PDB entry 1KYI | X-ray diffraction, 3.10 A resolution | chains A and H of the 24 polymer chains in the assembly

Chain A:
Molecule: ATP-dependent hsl protease ATP-binding subunit hslU
Organism: Haemophilus influenzae
UniProtKB: P43773 (HSLU_HAEIN); residue numbers follow UniProt; this construct covers 1-444
Amino-acid sequence (444 residues; numbered 1 to 444; the number before each row is that of its first residue):
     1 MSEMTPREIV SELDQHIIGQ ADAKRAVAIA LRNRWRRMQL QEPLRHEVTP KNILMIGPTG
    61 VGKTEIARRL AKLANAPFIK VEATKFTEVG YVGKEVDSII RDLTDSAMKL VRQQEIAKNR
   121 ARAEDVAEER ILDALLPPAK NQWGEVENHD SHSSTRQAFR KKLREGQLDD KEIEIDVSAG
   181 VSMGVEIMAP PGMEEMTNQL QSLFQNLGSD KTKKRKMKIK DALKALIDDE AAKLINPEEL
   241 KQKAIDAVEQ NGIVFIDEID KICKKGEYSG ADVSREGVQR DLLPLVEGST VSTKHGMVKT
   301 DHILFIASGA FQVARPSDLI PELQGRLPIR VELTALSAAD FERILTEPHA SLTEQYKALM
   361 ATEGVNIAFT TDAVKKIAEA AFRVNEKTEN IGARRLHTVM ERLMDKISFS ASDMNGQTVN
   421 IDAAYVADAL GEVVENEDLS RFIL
Not modelled in the structure: 1, 88-94, 120-230, 266-269
Ligand contacts: ATP (adenosine-5'-triphosphate): His16, Ile17, Ile18, Gln20, Pro58, Thr59, Gly60, Val61, Gly62, Lys63, Thr64, Glu65, Lys80, Asp257, Glu258, Ser308, Leu336, Ile344, Ala393, Arg394, His397
Curated features (UniProtKB/Swiss-Prot):
  - binding site (ATP): Ile18, Gly60 to Glu65, Asp257, Ile306 to Gly309, Glu322, Arg394

Chain H:
Molecule: ATP-dependent protease hslV
Organism: Haemophilus influenzae
Notes: EC 3.4.99.-
UniProtKB: P43772 (HSLV_HAEIN); residues 1-174 here = UniProt positions 1-174
Amino-acid sequence (174 residues; row label = number of the first residue in the row):
     1 TTIVSVRRNG QVVVGGDGQV SLGNTVMKGN ARKVRRLYNG KVLAGFAGGT ADAFTLFELF
    61 ERKLEMHQGH LLKSAVELAK DWRTDRALRK LEAMLIVADE KESLIITGIG DVVQPEEDQI
   121 LAIGSGGNYA LSAARALVEN TELSAHEIVE KSLRIAGDIC VFTNTNFTIE ELPN
Not modelled in the structure: 174
Glycans and other covalent adducts: compound LVS linked to Thr1
Ligand contacts: LVS (4-iodo-3-nitrophenyl acetyl-leucinyl-leucinyl-leucinyl-vinylsulfone): Gln19, Val20, Ser21, Leu22, Met27, Lys33, Phe46, Ala47, Gly48, Gly49, Thr50, Ala53, Gly124, Ser125, Phe162
Curated features (UniProtKB/Swiss-Prot):
  - active site: Thr2

How chain A and chain H interact:
Contacting residue pairs - 16 pairs, chain A then chain H:
  Ser440(A) - Arg32(H)
  Ser440(A) - Arg35(H)  hydrogen bond (backbone-side chain)
  Arg441(A) - Arg35(H)
  Arg441(A) - Arg36(H)  hydrogen bond (side chain-backbone)
  Arg441(A) - Leu37(H)
  Arg441(A) - Phe54(H)
  Arg441(A) - Glu58(H)
  Arg441(A) - Glu61(H)  salt bridge
  Phe442(A) - Phe54(H)
  Phe442(A) - Glu58(H)
  Ile443(A) - Arg35(H)  hydrogen bond (backbone-side chain)
  Ile443(A) - Phe54(H)
  Leu444(A) - Val20(H)  hydrophobic
  Leu444(A) - Lys28(H)  hydrogen bond (backbone-side chain)
  Leu444(A) - Thr50(H)
  Leu444(A) - Phe54(H)  hydrophobic
Interface residues without a listed pair, chain H (11 interface residues in all): Phe57

In short:
The interface between chain A and chain H involves 5 residues on one side and 11 on the other; the contacts
include 4 hydrogen bonds and 1 salt bridge. Among the polar pairs are Arg441(A)-Glu61(H), Ser440(A)-Arg35(H)
and Arg441(A)-Arg36(H). Bound to chain A: ATP.
Chain A is ATP-dependent hsl protease ATP-binding subunit hslU and chain H is ATP-dependent protease hslV,
both from Haemophilus influenzae; the structure, HslUV (H. influenzae)-NLVS Vinyl Sulfone Inhibitor Complex,
was determined by X-ray diffraction.
